Entry 2J56 (X-ray diffraction, 2.10 A resolution); this record covers chains H and J of the 6 polymer chains in the assembly.

== Chain H (and J) ==
Protein: Methylamine dehydrogenase heavy chain
Source organism: Paracoccus denitrificans
Notes: EC 1.4.99.3; chain J of this document is another copy of the same molecule, construct and numbering; everything in this record applies to it too
Reference sequence: P29894 (DHMH_PARDE); residues 1-386 here correspond to UniProt positions 32-417 (UniProt number = residue number + 31)
Chain sequence (386 residues; numbered 1 to 386; the number before each row is that of its first residue):
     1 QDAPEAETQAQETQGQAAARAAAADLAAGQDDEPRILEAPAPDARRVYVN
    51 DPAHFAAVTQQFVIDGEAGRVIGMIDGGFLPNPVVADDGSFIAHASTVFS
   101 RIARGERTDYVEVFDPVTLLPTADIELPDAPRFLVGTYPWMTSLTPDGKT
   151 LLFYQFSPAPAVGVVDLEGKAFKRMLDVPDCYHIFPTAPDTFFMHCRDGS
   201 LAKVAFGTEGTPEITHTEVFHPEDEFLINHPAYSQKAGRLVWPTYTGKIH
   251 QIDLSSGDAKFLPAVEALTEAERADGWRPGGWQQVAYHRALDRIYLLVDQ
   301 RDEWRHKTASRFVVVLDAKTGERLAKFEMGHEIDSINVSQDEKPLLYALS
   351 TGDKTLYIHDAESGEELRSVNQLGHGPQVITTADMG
Disordered / not traced: 1-11
Disulfide bonds: Cys-181/Cys-196

== Chain H / chain J interface ==
Residue-residue contacts - 24 pairs, chain H then chain J:
  Val-58(H) / Val-58(J)  hydrophobic
  Val-58(H) / Ile-102(J)  hydrophobic
  Asp-76(H) / Ala-103(J)
  Gly-77(H) / Ile-102(J)
  Gly-78(H) / Ile-102(J)
  Val-98(H) / Ser-100(J)
  Val-98(H) / Arg-101(J)
  Val-98(H) / Ile-102(J)  hydrophobic
  Ser-100(H) / Val-98(J)
  Arg-101(H) / Tyr-110(J)
  Arg-101(H) / Asp-124(J)  salt bridge
  Ile-102(H) / Val-58(J)  hydrophobic
  Ile-102(H) / Gly-77(J)
  Ile-102(H) / Gly-78(J)
  Ile-102(H) / Val-98(J)  hydrophobic
  Ile-102(H) / Tyr-110(J)
  Ala-103(H) / Asp-76(J)
  Arg-104(H) / Glu-112(J)  salt bridge
  Arg-104(H) / Pro-121(J)
  Tyr-110(H) / Arg-101(J)
  Glu-112(H) / Arg-104(J)  salt bridge
  Pro-121(H) / Arg-104(J)
  Asp-124(H) / Arg-101(J)  salt bridge
  His-375(H) / His-375(J)
Also at the interface, not in a pair above, chain H (17 interface residues in all): Thr-108, Phe-114
Also at the interface, not in a pair above, chain J (17 interface residues in all): Thr-108, Phe-114

== Summary ==
Chain H and chain J each contribute 17 residues to their interface; the contacts include 4 salt bridges. Among
the polar pairs are Arg-101(H)/Asp-124(J) and Arg-104(H)/Glu-112(J).
Both chains are Methylamine dehydrogenase heavy chain (Paracoccus denitrificans). Entry 2J56 (X-ray reduced
Paraccocus denitrificans methylamine dehydrogenase N- semiquinone in complex with amicyanin) was determined by
X-ray diffraction together with 2J55 and 2J57 from the same study.
